5ZQM - chain A; structure by X-ray diffraction, 2.90 A resolution.

Chain A:
Molecule: Katanin p60 ATPase-containing subunit A1
Source organism: Homo sapiens
Notes: EC 3.6.4.3; fragment: katanin AAA ATPase domain
UniProtKB: O75449 (KTNA1_HUMAN); residues 183-489 here = UniProt positions 183-489
Sequence (309 residues; numbered 181 to 489; the number before each row is that of its first residue):
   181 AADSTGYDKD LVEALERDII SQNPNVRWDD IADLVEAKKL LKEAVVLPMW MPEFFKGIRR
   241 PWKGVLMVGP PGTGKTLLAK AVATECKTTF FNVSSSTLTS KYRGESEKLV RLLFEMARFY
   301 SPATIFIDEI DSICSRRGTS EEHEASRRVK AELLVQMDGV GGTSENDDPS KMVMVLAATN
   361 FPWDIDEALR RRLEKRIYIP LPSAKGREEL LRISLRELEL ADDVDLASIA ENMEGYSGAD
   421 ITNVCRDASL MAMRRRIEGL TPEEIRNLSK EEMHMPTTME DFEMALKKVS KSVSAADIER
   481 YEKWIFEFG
Not modelled in the structure: 281-284, 316-319, 341-348, 400-402
Sequence notes: expression tag (181-182)
Swiss-Prot annotation at these positions:
  - binding site (ATP): Gly249 to Thr256
  - mutagenesis: Lys255 (K255A: Abolishes ATP dependent microtubule severing activity and localization to spindle poles), Asp308 (D308N: Abolishes ATP dependent microtubule severing activity and localization to spindle poles; when associated with N-309), Glu309 (E309N: Abolishes ATP dependent microtubule severing activity and localization to spindle poles; when associated with N-308)
Small-molecule neighbours: ATP-gamma-S (AGS; phosphothiophosphoric acid-adenylate ester): Asp210, Ile211, Ala212, Pro251, Gly252, Thr253, Gly254, Lys255, Thr256, Leu257, Phe306, Asp308, Leu390, Gly418, Ala419, Thr422
From the paper describing this entry:
  - binding site for ATP-gamma-S: Ala212, Leu257, Asp308, Leu390, Thr422
  - conformationally variable residues (domain motion, loop rearrangement): Glu223 to Arg239, Leu390, Thr422
  - specificity-determining residues: Arg283 (proposed by the authors, not directly observed)
  - mutagenesis - E309Q: abolished growth

Overview:
Bound to chain A: ATP-gamma-S. UniProt lists 8 ATP-binding residues and 3 mutagenesis sites. The paper reports
a binding site for ATP-gamma-S at Ala212, Leu257 and Asp308 among others; E309Q abolishes growth.
Chain A is Katanin p60 ATPase-containing subunit A1 (Homo sapiens); the structure, Crystal structure of human
katanin AAA ATPase domain complex with ATPgammaS, was determined by X-ray diffraction, deposited together with
5ZQL.
